PDB entry 4HE9 | X-ray diffraction, 1.06 A resolution | chains A and B

== Chain A (and B) ==
Molecule: HIV-1 protease
Source organism: Human immunodeficiency virus type 1
Notes: EC 3.4.23.16; chain B of this document is another copy of the same molecule, construct and numbering; everything in this record applies to it too
Reference sequence: P03367 (POL_HV1BR); residues 1-99 here correspond to UniProt positions 501-599 (UniProt number = residue number + 500)
Sequence (99 residues; each row starts with the number of its first residue):
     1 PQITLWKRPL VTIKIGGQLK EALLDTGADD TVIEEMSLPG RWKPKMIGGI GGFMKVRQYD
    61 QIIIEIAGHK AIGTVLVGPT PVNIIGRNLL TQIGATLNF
Differences from the reference sequence: engineered mutation Lys-7 (Gln507 in P03367), Ile-33 (Leu533 in P03367), Met-54 (Ile554 in P03367), Ile-63 (Leu563 in P03367), Ala-67 (Cys567 in P03367), Ala-95 (Cys595 in P03367)
Swiss-Prot annotation at these positions:
  - region (Dimerization of protease): Pro-1 to Leu-5, Gly-49 to Phe-53, Lys-55, Asn-88 to Gly-94, Thr-96 to Phe-99
  - active site: Asp-25 (For protease activity)
  - site: Phe-99 (Cleavage)
Ion coordination: Na+ near Asp-60 (its only coordinating residue here)
Small-molecule neighbours: G52 ((3R,3aS,3bR,6aS,7aS)-octahydrodifuro[2,3-b:3',2'-d]furan-3-yl [(1S,2R)-1-benzyl-2-hydroxy-3-{[(4-methoxyphenyl)sulfonyl](2-methylpropyl)amino}propyl]carbamate): Arg-8, Leu-23, Asp-25, Gly-27, Ala-28, Asp-29, Asp-30, Val-32, Ile-47, Gly-48, Gly-49, Ile-50, Pro-81, Val-82, Ile-84
What the authors report for this chain:
  - binding site for G52: Gly-48, Val-82
  - conformationally variable residues (loop rearrangement): Gly-48 to Gly-52, Pro-79
  - self-association interface (contacts with another copy of this molecule); pairs are residue here / residue on that copy: Met-54/Ile-50 (hydrophobic contact)
  - contacts within the chain: Met-54/Pro-79 (hydrophobic contact), Met-54/Thr-80

== Interface between chain A and chain B ==
Residue-residue contacts (104):
  Pro-1(A) / Leu-97(B)
  Pro-1(A) / Asn-98(B)
  Pro-1(A) / Phe-99(B)  hydrogen bond (backbone-backbone)
  Gln-2(A) / Thr-96(B)
  Gln-2(A) / Leu-97(B)
  Gln-2(A) / Asn-98(B)  hydrogen bond
  Ile-3(A) / Thr-96(B)
  Ile-3(A) / Leu-97(B)  hydrogen bond (backbone-backbone)
  Ile-3(A) / Phe-99(B)  hydrophobic
  Leu-5(A) / Thr-26(B)
  Leu-5(A) / Arg-87(B)  hydrogen bond (backbone-side chain)
  Leu-5(A) / Leu-90(B)  hydrophobic
  Leu-5(A) / Thr-91(B)
  Leu-5(A) / Ala-95(B)
  Trp-6(A) / Arg-87(B)  hydrogen bond (backbone-side chain)
  Trp-6(A) / Thr-91(B)
  Lys-7(A) / Arg-87(B)
  Arg-8(A) / Asp-29(B)  salt bridge
  Arg-8(A) / Arg-87(B)
  Pro-9(A) / Thr-26(B)
  Pro-9(A) / Arg-87(B)
  Leu-23(A) / Gly-27(B)
  Leu-24(A) / Thr-26(B)  hydrogen bond (backbone-side chain)
  Leu-24(A) / Leu-97(B)  hydrophobic
  Asp-25(A) / Asp-25(B)
  Asp-25(A) / Thr-26(B)
  Asp-25(A) / Gly-27(B)  hydrogen bond (side chain-backbone)
  Thr-26(A) / Leu-5(B)
  Thr-26(A) / Pro-9(B)
  Thr-26(A) / Leu-24(B)  hydrogen bond (side chain-backbone)
  Thr-26(A) / Asp-25(B)
  Thr-26(A) / Thr-26(B)  hydrogen bond (side chain-backbone)
  Thr-26(A) / Leu-97(B)
  Gly-27(A) / Leu-23(B)
  Gly-27(A) / Leu-24(B)
  Gly-27(A) / Asp-25(B)  hydrogen bond (backbone-side chain)
  Asp-29(A) / Arg-8(B)  salt bridge
  Ile-47(A) / Ile-50(B)  hydrophobic
  Gly-48(A) / Ile-50(B)
  Gly-49(A) / Ile-50(B)
  Gly-49(A) / Pro-81(B)
  Ile-50(A) / Ile-47(B)  hydrophobic
  Ile-50(A) / Gly-48(B)
  Ile-50(A) / Gly-49(B)
  Ile-50(A) / Ile-50(B)
  Ile-50(A) / Gly-51(B)  hydrogen bond (backbone-backbone)
  Ile-50(A) / Gly-52(B)
  Ile-50(A) / Met-54(B)
  Ile-50(A) / Thr-80(B)
  Ile-50(A) / Pro-81(B)
  Ile-50(A) / Ile-84(B)  hydrophobic
  Gly-51(A) / Ile-50(B)  hydrogen bond (backbone-backbone)
  Gly-51(A) / Gly-51(B)
  Gly-51(A) / Gly-52(B)
  Gly-51(A) / Phe-53(B)
  Gly-52(A) / Ile-50(B)
  Gly-52(A) / Gly-51(B)
  Phe-53(A) / Gly-51(B)
  Met-54(A) / Ile-50(B)
  His-69(A) / Phe-99(B)
  Thr-80(A) / Ile-50(B)
  Pro-81(A) / Gly-49(B)
  Arg-87(A) / Leu-5(B)  hydrogen bond (side chain-backbone)
  Arg-87(A) / Trp-6(B)  hydrogen bond (side chain-backbone)
  Arg-87(A) / Lys-7(B)  hydrogen bond (side chain-backbone)
  Arg-87(A) / Arg-8(B)
  Arg-87(A) / Pro-9(B)
  Leu-90(A) / Leu-5(B)  hydrophobic
  Thr-91(A) / Leu-5(B)
  Thr-91(A) / Trp-6(B)
  Gln-92(A) / Trp-6(B)
  Ile-93(A) / Phe-99(B)
  Gly-94(A) / Asn-98(B)
  Gly-94(A) / Phe-99(B)
  Ala-95(A) / Leu-5(B)
  Ala-95(A) / Asn-98(B)
  Ala-95(A) / Phe-99(B)  hydrophobic
  Thr-96(A) / Gln-2(B)  hydrogen bond
  Thr-96(A) / Ile-3(B)
  Thr-96(A) / Thr-4(B)
  Thr-96(A) / Thr-96(B)
  Thr-96(A) / Leu-97(B)
  Thr-96(A) / Asn-98(B)  hydrogen bond (backbone-backbone)
  Leu-97(A) / Pro-1(B)
  Leu-97(A) / Gln-2(B)
  Leu-97(A) / Ile-3(B)  hydrogen bond (backbone-backbone)
  Leu-97(A) / Leu-24(B)  hydrophobic
  Leu-97(A) / Thr-26(B)
  Leu-97(A) / Thr-96(B)
  Leu-97(A) / Leu-97(B)  hydrophobic
  Asn-98(A) / Pro-1(B)
  Asn-98(A) / Gln-2(B)  hydrogen bond
  Asn-98(A) / Gly-94(B)
  Asn-98(A) / Ala-95(B)
  Asn-98(A) / Thr-96(B)  hydrogen bond (backbone-backbone)
  Asn-98(A) / Asn-98(B)  hydrogen bond
  Phe-99(A) / Pro-1(B)  hydrogen bond (backbone-backbone)
  Phe-99(A) / Ile-3(B)  hydrophobic
  Phe-99(A) / Leu-24(B)  hydrophobic
  Phe-99(A) / Ala-67(B)  hydrophobic
  Phe-99(A) / His-69(B)
  Phe-99(A) / Ile-93(B)
  Phe-99(A) / Gly-94(B)
  Phe-99(A) / Ala-95(B)  hydrophobic
Also at the interface, not in a pair above, chain A (40 interface residues in all): Thr-4, Val-32, Ala-67, Ile-84
Also at the interface, not in a pair above, chain B (39 interface residues in all): Val-32

== Overview ==
The interface between chain A and chain B involves 40 residues on one side and 39 on the other; the contacts
include 22 hydrogen bonds and 2 salt bridges. Polar pairs include Arg-8(A)/Asp-29(B), Gln-2(A)/Asn-98(B) and
Leu-5(A)/Arg-87(B). The paper reports a binding site for G52 at Gly-48(A) and Val-82(A); conformational
variability at Gly-48(A) and Pro-79(A).
Chain A and chain B are both HIV-1 protease (Human immunodeficiency virus type 1); the structure, Crystal
Structure of HIV-1 protease mutants I54M complexed with inhibitor GRL-0519, was determined by X-ray
diffraction together with 4HEG, 4HDB, 4HDF and 4HDP from the same study.
